Entry 5OIU (X-ray diffraction, 2.44 A resolution); this record covers chains D and E of the 6 polymer chains in the assembly.

# Chain D (and E)
Name: Type IV pilus assembly protein PilF
Organism: Thermus thermophilus HB8
Notes: chain E of this document is another copy of the same molecule, construct and numbering; everything in this record applies to it too
UniProtKB: Q5SLC9 (Q5SLC9_THET8); residues 11-400 here correspond to UniProt positions 500-889 (UniProt number = residue number + 489)
Chain sequence (390 residues; numbered 11 to 400; the number before each row is that of its first residue):
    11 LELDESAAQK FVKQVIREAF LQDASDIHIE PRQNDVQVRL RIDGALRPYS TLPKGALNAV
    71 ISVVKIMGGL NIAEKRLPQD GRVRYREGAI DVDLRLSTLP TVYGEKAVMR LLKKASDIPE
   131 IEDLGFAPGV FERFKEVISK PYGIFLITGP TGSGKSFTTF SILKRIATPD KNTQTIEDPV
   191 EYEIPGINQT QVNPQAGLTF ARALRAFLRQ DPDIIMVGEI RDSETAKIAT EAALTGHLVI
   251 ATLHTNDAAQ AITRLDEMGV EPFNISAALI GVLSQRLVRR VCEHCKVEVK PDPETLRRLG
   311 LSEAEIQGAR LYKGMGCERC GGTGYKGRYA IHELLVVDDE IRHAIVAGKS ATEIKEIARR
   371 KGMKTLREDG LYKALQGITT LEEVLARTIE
Not modelled in the structure: 11-14
Metal / ion sites: Mg2+: Ser166 (together with ATP); Zn2+: Cys292, Cys295, Cys327, Cys330
Small-molecule neighbours: ATP (adenosine-5'-triphosphate): Arg92, Leu122, Lys123, Ala125, Leu134, Pro160, Thr161, Gly162, Ser163, Gly164, Lys165, Ser166, Phe167, Glu191, Leu287, Arg338, Tyr339, Ala340
UniProt features mapped onto this chain:
  - binding site (ATP): Gly162 to Phe167
  - binding site (Zn(2+)): Cys292, Cys295, Cys327, Cys330

# How chain D and chain E interact
Contacting residue pairs - 63 pairs, chain D then chain E:
  Tyr152(D) with Pro160(E), hydrophobic; Asn256(E); Arg286(E), hydrogen bond
  Pro179(D) with Arg49(E), hydrogen bond (backbone-side chain); Leu56(E)
  Asp180(D) with Arg51(E); Ala55(E); Leu56(E), hydrogen bond (backbone-backbone)
  Lys181(D) with Arg49(E), hydrogen bond (backbone-side chain); Leu56(E)
  Asn182(D) with His38(E); Glu40(E); Arg49(E); Arg51(E); Leu56(E); Lys116(E)
  Gln184(D) with Leu109(E)
  Val190(D) with Val112(E), hydrophobic
  Glu193(D) with Val112(E); Tyr113(E), hydrogen bond
  Asn198(D) with Glu40(E); Lys116(E), hydrogen bond
  Gln199(D) with Thr111(E); Val112(E), hydrogen bond (backbone-backbone)
  Thr200(D) with Leu109(E); Pro110(E), hydrogen bond (side chain-backbone); Thr111(E)
  Asn203(D) with Arg86(E)
  Ala206(D) with Arg86(E); Leu87(E)
  Leu208(D) with Arg86(E); Leu87(E); Pro88(E)
  Arg212(D) with Leu87(E); Pro88(E)
  Ala216(D) with Pro88(E), hydrophobic
  Phe217(D) with Leu109(E), hydrophobic
  Arg219(D) with Asp90(E), salt bridge; Arg105(E); Ser107(E)
  Gln220(D) with His38(E); Ser107(E), hydrogen bond; Leu109(E); Lys116(E); Val118(E)
  Asp221(D) with Asp36(E); His38(E), salt bridge; Arg51(E), salt bridge; Arg120(E), salt bridge
  Asp223(D) with Arg51(E), salt bridge
  Leu244(D) with His254(E)
  Thr245(D) with Pro160(E); Thr161(E), hydrogen bond (backbone-backbone); His254(E)
  Gly246(D) with Pro160(E)
  Phe273(D) with Ser233(E); Arg264(E); Glu267(E); Met268(E), hydrophobic
  Asn274(D) with Arg264(E), hydrogen bond
  Ala277(D) with Arg264(E)
  Asp349(D) with Thr362(E), hydrogen bond
  Val356(D) with Glu267(E)
Other interface residues (no listed pair), chain D (33 interface residues in all): Gly207, Leu218, Glu241, His247
Other interface residues (no listed pair), chain E (33 interface residues in all): Thr108, Arg231

# In short
The chain D/chain E interface involves 33 residues from each chain, with 12 hydrogen bonds and 5 salt bridges.
Among the polar pairs are Arg219(D)-Asp90(E), Asp221(D)-His38(E) and Asp221(D)-Arg51(E). Chain D binds ATP.
From UniProt: 6 ATP-binding residues and 4 Zn2+-binding residues on chain D.
Chain D and chain E are both Type IV pilus assembly protein PilF (Thermus thermophilus HB8); the structure,
Crystal structure of PilF type IV pilus assembly ATPase from Thermus thermophilus, was determined by X-ray
diffraction, deposited together with 6EJF and 6F8L.
